PDB entry 7PSY | X-ray diffraction, 0.90 A resolution | chains A and C of the 4 polymer chains in the assembly

== Chain A (and C) ==
Protein: Fucose-binding lectin
Organism: Pseudomonas aeruginosa
Notes: chain C of this document is another copy of the same molecule, construct and numbering; everything in this record applies to it too
UniProt: A0A069Q9V4 (A0A069Q9V4_PSEAI); residues 0-114 here correspond to UniProt positions 1-115 (UniProt number = residue number + 1)
Amino-acid sequence (115 residues; each row starts with the number of its first residue; numbering starts at 0):
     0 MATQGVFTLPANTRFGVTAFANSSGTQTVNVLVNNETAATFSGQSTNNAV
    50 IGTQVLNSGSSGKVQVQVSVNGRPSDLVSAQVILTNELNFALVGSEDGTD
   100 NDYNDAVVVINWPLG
Disordered / not traced: 0
Metal / ion sites: Ca2+ site 1: Asn21, Asp101, Asn103, Asp104 (together with alpha-L-fucopyranose) (shared with 1 residue of chain B); Ca2+ site 2: Glu95, Asp99, Asp101, Asp104 (together with alpha-L-fucopyranose); Ca2+ site 3: Gly114 (together with alpha-L-fucopyranose) (shared with 4 residues of chain B)
Small-molecule neighbours: alpha-L-fucopyranose (FUC): Asn21, Ser22, Ser23, Thr45, Glu95, Asp96, Gly97, Asp99, Asp101, Asn103, Asp104
What the authors report for this chain:
  - binding site for alpha-L-fucopyranose: Asp96, Asp99

== How chain A and chain C interact ==
Pairs across the interface (6):
  Ala1(A) - Asp75(C)  hydrogen bond (backbone-side chain)
  Ala1(A) - Val77(C)  hydrophobic
  Ala1(A) - Tyr102(C)
  Asp75(A) - Ala1(C)  hydrogen bond (side chain-backbone)
  Val77(A) - Ala1(C)  hydrophobic
  Tyr102(A) - Ala1(C)
Interface residues without a listed pair, chain A (5 interface residues in all): Gln3
Interface residues without a listed pair, chain C (5 interface residues in all): Gln3

== Summary ==
The chain A/chain C interface involves 5 residues from each chain; the contacts include 2 hydrogen bonds. The
hydrogen-bonded pair is Ala1(A)-Asp75(C). Chain A binds alpha-L-fucopyranose. The Ca2+ site 1 is built by
Asn21(A), Asp101(A), Asn103(A) and Asp104(A). The paper reports a binding site for alpha-L-fucopyranose at
Asp96(A) and Asp99(A).
Both chains are Fucose-binding lectin (Pseudomonas aeruginosa). Entry 7PSY (X-ray crystal structure of
perdeuterated LecB lectin in complex with perdeuterated fucose) was determined by X-ray diffraction (same
publication as 7PRG).
